PDB entry 3NJG | X-ray diffraction, 1.92 A resolution | chains A and B

# Chain A
Name: Peptidase
Organism: Shewanella oneidensis
Notes: fragment: N-terminal domain 1-116
Reference sequence: Q8EGA7 (Q8EGA7_SHEON); residues 1-116 here = UniProt positions 1-116
Amino-acid sequence (119 residues; each row starts with the number of its first residue; numbers below 1 keep their minus sign (Ser-2 is residue -2)):
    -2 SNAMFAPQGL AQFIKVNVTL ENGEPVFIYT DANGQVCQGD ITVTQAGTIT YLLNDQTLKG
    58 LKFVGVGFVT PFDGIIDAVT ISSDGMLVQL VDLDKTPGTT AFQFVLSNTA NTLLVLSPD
Disordered / not traced: -2 to 4
Construct notes: expression tag (-2 to 0); engineered mutation Ala98 (Lys in Q8EGA7)

# Chain B
Name: Peptidase
Organism: Shewanella oneidensis
Notes: fragment: C-terminal domain 117-125
Reference sequence: Q8EGA7 (Q8EGA7_SHEON); numbering as in UniProt (aligned over 117-125)
Amino-acid sequence (9 residues; row label = number of the first residue in the row):
   117 PQIINRPQN
Disordered / not traced: 124-125

# How chain A and chain B interact
Contacting residue pairs (40; chain A residue first):
  Tyr26(A) with Pro117(B)
  Gln35(A) with Pro117(B)
  Gly36(A) with Pro117(B)
  Asp37(A) with Pro117(B); Gln118(B), hydrogen bond (side chain-backbone)
  Ile38(A) with Gln118(B), hydrogen bond (backbone-backbone); Ile119(B); Ile120(B), hydrogen bond (backbone-backbone)
  Thr39(A) with Ile120(B)
  Val40(A) with Ile119(B), hydrophobic; Ile120(B), hydrogen bond (backbone-backbone); Asn121(B); Arg122(B), hydrogen bond (backbone-backbone)
  Thr41(A) with Arg122(B)
  Ile46(A) with Ile119(B), hydrophobic
  Ile72(A) with Asn121(B), hydrogen bond (backbone-side chain)
  Asp89(A) with Ile119(B); Asn121(B), hydrogen bond
  Asp91(A) with Asn121(B); Arg122(B), hydrogen bond (side chain-backbone); Pro123(B)
  Lys92(A) with Pro123(B)
  Thr93(A) with Asn121(B), hydrogen bond (backbone-side chain); Pro123(B)
  Pro94(A) with Asn121(B); Pro123(B)
  Gly95(A) with Ile119(B); Ile120(B); Asn121(B), hydrogen bond (backbone-backbone)
  Thr96(A) with Gln118(B); Ile119(B); Ile120(B)
  Thr97(A) with Gln118(B); Ile119(B), hydrogen bond (backbone-backbone)
  Ala98(A) with Pro117(B); Gln118(B)
  Phe99(A) with Pro117(B), hydrogen bond (backbone-backbone); Ile119(B), hydrophobic
  Phe101(A) with Pro117(B)
  Asp116(A) with Pro117(B)
Other interface residues (no listed pair), chain A (27 interface residues in all): Tyr48, Gly71, Ile73, Leu87, Ser114

# In short
27 residues of chain A and 7 residues of chain B are in contact, with 12 hydrogen bonds. Among the polar pairs
are Asp37(A)-Gln118(B), Ile72(A)-Asn121(B) and Asp89(A)-Asn121(B).
Chain A is Peptidase and chain B is Peptidase, both from Shewanella oneidensis; the structure, K98A mutant of
SO1698 protein, an aspartic peptidase from Shewanella oneidensis, was determined by X-ray diffraction together
with 3N55, 3NJF and 3NJI from the same study.
